6HPT - chain A; structure by X-ray diffraction, 1.44 A resolution.

Chain A:
Protein: ATP-dependent DNA helicase PIF1
Source organism: Homo sapiens
Notes: EC 3.6.4.12
UniProtKB: Q9H611 (PIF1_HUMAN); residues 206-641 here = UniProt positions 206-641
Chain sequence (439 residues; each row starts with the number of its first residue):
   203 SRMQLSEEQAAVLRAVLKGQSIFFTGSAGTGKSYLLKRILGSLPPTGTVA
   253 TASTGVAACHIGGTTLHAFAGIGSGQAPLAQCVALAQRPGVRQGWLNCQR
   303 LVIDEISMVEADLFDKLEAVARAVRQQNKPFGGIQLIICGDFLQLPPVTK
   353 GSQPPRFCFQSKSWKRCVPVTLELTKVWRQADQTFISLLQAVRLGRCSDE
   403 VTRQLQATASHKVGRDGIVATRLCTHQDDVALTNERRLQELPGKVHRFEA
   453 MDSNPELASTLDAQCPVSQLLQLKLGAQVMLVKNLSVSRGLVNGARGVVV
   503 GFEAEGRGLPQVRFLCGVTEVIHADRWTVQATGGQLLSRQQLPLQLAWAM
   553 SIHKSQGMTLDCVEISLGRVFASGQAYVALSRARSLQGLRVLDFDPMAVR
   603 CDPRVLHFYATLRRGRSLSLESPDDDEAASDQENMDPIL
Disordered / not traced: 619-641
Differences from the reference sequence: expression tag (203-205)
Swiss-Prot annotation at these positions:
  - DNA-binding region: Gln-577 to Phe-596
  - binding site (ATP): Gly-228 to Ser-235
  - mutagenesis: Lys-234 (K234A: Loss of ATPase activity. Lower activity for single-stranded DNA)
What the authors report for this chain:
  - binding site for sulfate ion: Lys-234, Lys-414
  - contacts within the chain: Gln-206/Arg-381, Lys-414/Gly-416 (hydrogen bond), Ser-557/Arg-584, Ile-554/Arg-584
  - catalytic residues: Glu-307 (proposed by the authors, not directly observed)
  - mutagenesis - P291A (1.9 +/- 0.6 nM), E307Q, K414A: unchanged binding to ssDNA
  - mutagenesis - R290A (10-20 fold), R294A (2-3-fold), K485E, N486A, N495A (50 fold), K556A, F573A: decreased binding to ssDNA
  - mutagenesis - R290A (25% of wild-type): decreased catalytic activity (helicase activity)
  - mutagenesis - P291A (>80% of wild-type), R294A (>80% of wild-type): unchanged catalytic activity (helicase activity)
  - mutagenesis - E307Q: abolished catalytic activity (helicase assays)
  - mutagenesis - K485E: decreased catalytic activity (helicase assays)
  - mutagenesis - N486A, N495A: abolished catalytic activity (unwinding activity)
  - mutagenesis - K414A: decreased catalytic activity (unwinding activity)
  - mutagenesis - E307Q: abolished catalytic activity (ATP hydrolysis)
  - mutagenesis - P291A, R294A: unchanged catalytic activity (ATP hydrolysis)
  - mutagenesis - R290A (3-fold): decreased catalytic activity (ATP hydrolysis)
  - mutagenesis - K556A: abolished catalytic activity (ATPase activity)
  - mutagenesis - N486A: decreased catalytic activity (ATPase activity)
  - mutagenesis - K414A: unchanged catalytic activity (ATPase activity)
  - mutagenesis - N495A, F573A: decreased catalytic activity on strand annealing
  - mutagenesis - K414A: increased binding to G4 DNA

Overview:
Curated annotation (UniProt) lists 8 ATP-binding residues and one mutagenesis site. The paper reports the
catalytic residue Glu-307; R290A, R294A and K485E, among others, reduce binding to ssDNA; 10 substitutions
were tested in all.
Chain A is ATP-dependent DNA helicase PIF1 (Homo sapiens); the structure, Crystal structure of human Pif1
helicase, apoform, was determined by X-ray diffraction together with 6HPQ and 6HPU from the same study.
